Entry 8HRC (electron microscopy, 2.58 A resolution); this record covers chains C and D of the 12 polymer chains in the assembly.

Chain C (and D):
Name: Adenosine deaminase
From: Escherichia coli
Notes: chain D of this document is another copy of the same molecule, construct and numbering; everything in this record applies to it too
Reference sequence: A0A8E2SFD7 (A0A8E2SFD7_ECOLX); residue numbers follow UniProt; this construct covers 1-799
Chain sequence (799 residues; each row starts with the number of its first residue):
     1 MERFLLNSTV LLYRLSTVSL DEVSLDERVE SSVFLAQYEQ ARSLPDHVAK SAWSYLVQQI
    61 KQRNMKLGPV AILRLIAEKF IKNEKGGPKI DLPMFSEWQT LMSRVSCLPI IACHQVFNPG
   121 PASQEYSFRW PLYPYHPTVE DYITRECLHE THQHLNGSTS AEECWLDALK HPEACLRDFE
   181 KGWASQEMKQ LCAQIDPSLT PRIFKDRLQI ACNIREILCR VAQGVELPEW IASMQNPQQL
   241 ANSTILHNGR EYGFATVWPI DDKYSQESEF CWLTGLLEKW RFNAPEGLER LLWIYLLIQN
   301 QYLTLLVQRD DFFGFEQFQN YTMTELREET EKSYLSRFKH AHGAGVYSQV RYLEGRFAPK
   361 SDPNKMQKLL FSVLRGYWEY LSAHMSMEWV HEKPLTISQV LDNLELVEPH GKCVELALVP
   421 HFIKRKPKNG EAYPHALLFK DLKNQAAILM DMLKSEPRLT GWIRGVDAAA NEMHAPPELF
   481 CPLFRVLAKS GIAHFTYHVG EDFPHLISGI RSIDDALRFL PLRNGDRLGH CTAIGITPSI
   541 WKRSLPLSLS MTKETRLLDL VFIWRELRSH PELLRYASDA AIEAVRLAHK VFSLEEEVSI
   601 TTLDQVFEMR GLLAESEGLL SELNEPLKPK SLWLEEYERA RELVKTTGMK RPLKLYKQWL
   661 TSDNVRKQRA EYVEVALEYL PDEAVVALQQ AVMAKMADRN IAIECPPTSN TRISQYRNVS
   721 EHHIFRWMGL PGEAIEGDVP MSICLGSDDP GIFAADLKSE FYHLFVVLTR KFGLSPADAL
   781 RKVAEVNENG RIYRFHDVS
Not modelled in the structure: 312-322, 620-630, 799
Differences from the reference sequence: conflict Thr274 (Ile in A0A8E2SFD7)

Interface between chain C and chain D:
Residue-residue contacts - 61 pairs, chain C then chain D:
  Glu27(C) with Gln186(D), hydrogen bond
  Phe34(C) with Gln190(D)
  Leu35(C) with Ala193(D), hydrophobic
  Tyr38(C) with Gln194(D)
  Glu39(C) with Arg42(D), salt bridge
  Gln40(C) with Arg42(D), hydrogen bond (backbone-side chain)
  Arg42(C) with Glu39(D), salt bridge; Gln40(D), hydrogen bond (side chain-backbone)
  Ser43(C) with Ser544(D), hydrogen bond; Ser714(D), hydrogen bond (backbone-side chain)
  Leu44(C) with Ser544(D); Leu545(D), hydrophobic; Pro546(D)
  Pro45(C) with Leu545(D); Gln715(D)
  Asp46(C) with Gln190(D)
  His47(C) with Met473(D); Asp502(D), hydrogen bond (side chain-backbone); Phe503(D), hydrogen bond (side chain-backbone)
  Val48(C) with Leu549(D), hydrophobic
  Lys50(C) with Gln190(D)
  Ser51(C) with Ser550(D), hydrogen bond (backbone-side chain)
  Ala52(C) with Ser550(D)
  Ser54(C) with Tyr672(D)
  Tyr55(C) with Ser550(D); Tyr672(D); Val673(D); Glu674(D)
  Gln58(C) with Glu671(D); Tyr672(D), hydrogen bond (side chain-backbone)
  Gln62(C) with Glu671(D), hydrogen bond
  Glu97(C) with Leu547(D)
  Gln186(C) with Glu27(D), hydrogen bond
  Gln190(C) with Phe34(D); Asp46(D); Lys50(D)
  Ala193(C) with Leu35(D), hydrophobic
  Gln194(C) with Tyr38(D)
  Met473(C) with His47(D)
  Asp502(C) with His47(D), hydrogen bond (backbone-side chain)
  Phe503(C) with His47(D), hydrogen bond (backbone-side chain)
  Ser544(C) with Ser43(D), hydrogen bond; Leu44(D)
  Leu545(C) with Leu44(D), hydrophobic; Pro45(D)
  Pro546(C) with Leu44(D)
  Leu547(C) with Glu97(D)
  Leu549(C) with Val48(D), hydrophobic
  Ser550(C) with Ser51(D), hydrogen bond (side chain-backbone); Ala52(D); Tyr55(D)
  Glu671(C) with Gln58(D); Gln62(D), hydrogen bond
  Tyr672(C) with Ser54(D); Tyr55(D); Gln58(D), hydrogen bond (backbone-side chain)
  Val673(C) with Tyr55(D)
  Glu674(C) with Tyr55(D)
  Ser714(C) with Ser43(D), hydrogen bond (side chain-backbone)
  Gln715(C) with Pro45(D)
  Arg717(C) with Arg717(D)
Also at the interface, not in a pair above, chain C (43 interface residues in all): Ser31, Pro504
Also at the interface, not in a pair above, chain D (43 interface residues in all): Ser31, Pro504

Summary:
The chain C/chain D interface involves 43 residues from each chain, with 18 hydrogen bonds and 2 salt bridges.
Polar pairs include Glu39(C)-Arg42(D), Glu27(C)-Gln186(D) and Gln40(C)-Arg42(D).
Both chains are Adenosine deaminase (Escherichia coli). Entry 8HRC (Structure of dodecameric RdrB cage) was
determined by electron microscopy, deposited together with 8HR7, 8HR8, 8HR9, 8HRA and 8HRB.
